PDB entry 9BQ0 | X-ray diffraction, 2.90 A resolution | chains A and C of the 4 polymer chains in the assembly

== Chain A (and C) ==
Molecule: AMP-binding protein
Organism: Streptomyces tsukubensis
Notes: chain C of this document is another copy of the same molecule, construct and numbering; everything in this record applies to it too
Reference sequence: A0A5H2UY12 (A0A5H2UY12_9ACTN); residues 2-556 here correspond to UniProt positions 1-555 (UniProt number = residue number - 1)
Sequence (564 residues; each row starts with the number of its first residue):
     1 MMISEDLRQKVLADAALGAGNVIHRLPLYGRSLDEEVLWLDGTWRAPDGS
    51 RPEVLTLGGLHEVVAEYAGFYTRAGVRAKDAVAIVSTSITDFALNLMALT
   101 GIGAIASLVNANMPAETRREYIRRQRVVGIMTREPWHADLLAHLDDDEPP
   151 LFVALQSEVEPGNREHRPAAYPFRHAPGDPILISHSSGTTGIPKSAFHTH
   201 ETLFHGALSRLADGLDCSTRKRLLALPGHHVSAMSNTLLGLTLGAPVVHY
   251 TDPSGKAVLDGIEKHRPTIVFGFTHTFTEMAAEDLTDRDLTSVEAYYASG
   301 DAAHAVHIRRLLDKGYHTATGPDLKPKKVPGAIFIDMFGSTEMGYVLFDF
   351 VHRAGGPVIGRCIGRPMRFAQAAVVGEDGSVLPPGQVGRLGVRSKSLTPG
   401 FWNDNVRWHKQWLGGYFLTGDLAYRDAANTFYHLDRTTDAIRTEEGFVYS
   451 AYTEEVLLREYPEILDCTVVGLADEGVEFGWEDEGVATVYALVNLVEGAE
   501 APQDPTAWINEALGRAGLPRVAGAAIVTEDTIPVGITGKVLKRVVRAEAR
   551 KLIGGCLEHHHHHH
Unresolved in the structure: 190-191, 300-301, 306, 351-358, 457-460, 463-464, 474-476, 496-498, 502-509, 519-520, 523-564 (chain C: 188-189, 285, 302-311, 352-360, 444-446, 464, 472-478, 482-484, 494-498, 522-564)
Differences from the reference sequence: initiating methionine (1); expression tag (557-564)
Ligand contacts: ATP (adenosine-5'-triphosphate): Ser-186, Ser-187, Gly-188, Thr-189, Lys-194, Ser-299, Ala-302, Asp-336, Met-337, Phe-338, Gly-339, Ser-340, Thr-341, Glu-342, Arg-361, Ile-363, Thr-419, Asp-421, His-433, Arg-436

== Chain A / chain C interface ==
Residue-residue contacts - 11 pairs, chain A then chain C:
  Gln-9(A) / Arg-174(C)
  Ala-13(A) / Ala-13(C)
  Ala-13(A) / Asp-14(C)
  Ala-13(A) / Ala-15(C)  hydrogen bond (backbone-backbone)
  Ala-13(A) / Ala-16(C)  hydrophobic
  Asp-14(A) / Ala-13(C)
  Ala-15(A) / Leu-12(C)
  Ala-15(A) / Ala-13(C)  hydrogen bond (backbone-backbone)
  Ala-16(A) / Ala-13(C)  hydrophobic
  Arg-174(A) / Glu-5(C)  salt bridge
  Arg-174(A) / Gln-9(C)
Also at the interface, not in a pair above, chain A (8 interface residues in all): Glu-5, Leu-12
Also at the interface, not in a pair above, chain C (9 interface residues in all): Asp-6

== In short ==
The interface between chain A and chain C involves 8 residues on one side and 9 on the other, with 2 hydrogen
bonds and 1 salt bridge. Among the polar pairs are Arg-174(A)/Glu-5(C) and Ala-13(A)/Ala-15(C). Ligands of
chain A: ATP.
Chain A and chain C are both AMP-binding protein (Streptomyces tsukubensis); the structure, Complex structure
of protein crystal of Tri17 with ATP, was determined by X-ray diffraction (same publication as 8TF7).
